8DY7 - chains D and E of the 11 polymer chains in the assembly; structure by electron microscopy, 3.18 A resolution.

[Chain D]
Name: DNA-directed RNA polymerase subunit beta'
Organism: Streptomyces venezuelae
Notes: EC 2.7.7.6
Reference sequence: F2RIS6 (F2RIS6_STRVP); residues 2-1299 here = UniProt positions 2-1299
Sequence (1298 residues; row label = number of the first residue in the row):
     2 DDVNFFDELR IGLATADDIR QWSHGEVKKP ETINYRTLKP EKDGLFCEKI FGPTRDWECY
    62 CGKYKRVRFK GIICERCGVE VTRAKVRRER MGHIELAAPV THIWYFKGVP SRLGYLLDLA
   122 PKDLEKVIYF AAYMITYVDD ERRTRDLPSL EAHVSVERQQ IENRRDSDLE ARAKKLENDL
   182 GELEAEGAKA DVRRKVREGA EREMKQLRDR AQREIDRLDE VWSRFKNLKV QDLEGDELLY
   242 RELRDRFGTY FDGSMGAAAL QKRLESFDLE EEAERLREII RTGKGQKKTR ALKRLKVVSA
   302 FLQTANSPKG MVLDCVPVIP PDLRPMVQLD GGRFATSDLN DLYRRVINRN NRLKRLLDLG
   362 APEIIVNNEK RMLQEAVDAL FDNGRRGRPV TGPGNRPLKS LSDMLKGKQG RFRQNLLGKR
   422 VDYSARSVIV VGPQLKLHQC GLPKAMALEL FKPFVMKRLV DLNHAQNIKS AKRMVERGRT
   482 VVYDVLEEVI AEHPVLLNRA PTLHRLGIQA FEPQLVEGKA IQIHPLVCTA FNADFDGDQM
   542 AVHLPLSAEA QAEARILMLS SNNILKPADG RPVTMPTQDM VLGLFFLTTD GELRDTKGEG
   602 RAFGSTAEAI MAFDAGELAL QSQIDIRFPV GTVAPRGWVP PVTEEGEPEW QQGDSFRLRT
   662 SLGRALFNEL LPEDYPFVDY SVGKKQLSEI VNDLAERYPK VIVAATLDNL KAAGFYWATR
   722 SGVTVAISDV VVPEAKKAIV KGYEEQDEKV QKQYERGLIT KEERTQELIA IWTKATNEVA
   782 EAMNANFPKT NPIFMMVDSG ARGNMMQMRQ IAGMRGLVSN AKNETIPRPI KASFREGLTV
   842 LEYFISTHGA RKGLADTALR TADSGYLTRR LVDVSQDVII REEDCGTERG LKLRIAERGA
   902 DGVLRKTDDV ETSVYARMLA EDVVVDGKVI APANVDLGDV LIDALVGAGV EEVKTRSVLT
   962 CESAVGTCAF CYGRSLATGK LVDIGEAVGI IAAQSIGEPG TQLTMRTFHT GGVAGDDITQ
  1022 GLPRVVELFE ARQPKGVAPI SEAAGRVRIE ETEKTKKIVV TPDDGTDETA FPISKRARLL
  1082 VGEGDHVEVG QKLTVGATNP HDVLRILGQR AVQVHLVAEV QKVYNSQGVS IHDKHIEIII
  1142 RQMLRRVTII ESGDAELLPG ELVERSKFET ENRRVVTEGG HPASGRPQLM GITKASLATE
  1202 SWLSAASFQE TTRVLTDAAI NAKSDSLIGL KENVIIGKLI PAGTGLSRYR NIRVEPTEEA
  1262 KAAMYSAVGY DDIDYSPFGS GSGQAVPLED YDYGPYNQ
Not modelled in the structure: 1007-1017, 1266-1299
Sequence notes: conflict Asp-2 (Leu in F2RIS6)
Ion coordination: Zn2+ site 1: Cys-60, Cys-62, Cys-75, Cys-78; Mg2+ near Asp-537 (its only coordinating residue here); Zn2+ site 2: Cys-886, Cys-962, Cys-969, Cys-972

[Chain E]
Name: DNA-directed RNA polymerase subunit omega
Organism: Streptomyces venezuelae
Notes: EC 2.7.7.6
Reference sequence: F2RCK7 (F2RCK7_STRVP); numbering as in UniProt (aligned over 1-90)
Sequence (90 residues; row label = number of the first residue in the row):
     1 VSSSITAPEG IINPPIDELL EATDSKYSLV IYAAKRARQI NAYYSQLGEG LLEYVGPLVD
    61 THVHEKPLSI ALREINAGLL TSEAIEGPAQ
Not modelled in the structure: 1-8, 86-90
Sequence notes: conflict Val-1 (Met in F2RCK7)

[Interface between chain D and chain E]
Contacting residue pairs - 59 pairs, chain D then chain E:
  Arg-459(D) / His-64(E)
  Asp-462(D) / His-64(E)  salt bridge
  Val-490(D) / Lys-66(E)  hydrogen bond (backbone-side chain)
  Ala-492(D) / Lys-66(E)  hydrogen bond (backbone-side chain)
  Glu-493(D) / Glu-9(E)
  Glu-493(D) / Gly-10(E)
  Glu-493(D) / Ser-69(E)  hydrogen bond
  Pro-495(D) / Ile-11(E)
  Glu-513(D) / Ile-11(E)
  Glu-550(D) / Ala-34(E)
  Glu-550(D) / Arg-38(E)  salt bridge
  Gln-552(D) / Leu-68(E)
  Ala-553(D) / Leu-68(E)
  Glu-554(D) / Val-30(E)
  Arg-556(D) / Gly-10(E)
  Arg-556(D) / Ile-11(E)
  Arg-556(D) / Asn-13(E)  hydrogen bond (side chain-backbone)
  Arg-556(D) / Ser-69(E)  hydrogen bond
  Arg-556(D) / Leu-72(E)
  Ile-557(D) / Ile-16(E)  hydrophobic
  Ile-557(D) / Lys-26(E)
  Leu-558(D) / Lys-26(E)
  Leu-558(D) / Tyr-27(E)  hydrophobic
  Leu-560(D) / Ile-11(E)  hydrophobic
  Ser-562(D) / Ile-12(E)
  Pro-700(D) / Asp-17(E)
  Lys-701(D) / Ile-16(E)
  Lys-701(D) / Asp-17(E)
  Val-702(D) / Pro-15(E)  hydrophobic
  Asp-984(D) / Ser-25(E)
  Asp-984(D) / Tyr-27(E)
  Glu-987(D) / Tyr-27(E)
  Gly-1244(D) / Tyr-27(E)
  Thr-1245(D) / Tyr-27(E)
  Thr-1245(D) / Ile-31(E)
  Tyr-1250(D) / Tyr-27(E)  hydrophobic
  Tyr-1250(D) / Ile-31(E)
  Asn-1252(D) / Ala-84(E)
  Asn-1252(D) / Ile-85(E)
  Ile-1253(D) / Lys-35(E)
  Ile-1253(D) / Ser-82(E)
  Ile-1253(D) / Glu-83(E)
  Ile-1253(D) / Ile-85(E)
  Arg-1254(D) / Thr-81(E)
  Arg-1254(D) / Ser-82(E)
  Arg-1254(D) / Glu-83(E)  salt bridge
  Val-1255(D) / Tyr-32(E)  hydrophobic
  Val-1255(D) / Lys-35(E)
  Val-1255(D) / Gln-39(E)  hydrogen bond (backbone-side chain)
  Val-1255(D) / Thr-81(E)
  Glu-1256(D) / Leu-80(E)
  Glu-1256(D) / Thr-81(E)  hydrogen bond (backbone-backbone)
  Pro-1257(D) / Val-55(E)  hydrophobic
  Pro-1257(D) / Leu-58(E)  hydrophobic
  Pro-1257(D) / Leu-79(E)
  Pro-1257(D) / Leu-80(E)  hydrophobic
  Thr-1258(D) / Leu-79(E)  hydrogen bond (backbone-backbone)
  Thr-1258(D) / Thr-81(E)
  Ala-1261(D) / Leu-79(E)  hydrophobic
Other interface residues (no listed pair), chain D (42 interface residues in all): His-439, Leu-463, Glu-489, His-494, Ser-548, Ala-549, Gly-986, Arg-1251, Lys-1262, Met-1265
Other interface residues (no listed pair), chain E (38 interface residues in all): Pro-14, Ser-28, Leu-29, Arg-36, Ala-37, Pro-57

[Summary]
42 residues of chain D face 38 of chain E across their interface; the contacts include 8 hydrogen bonds and 3
salt bridges. Polar pairs include Asp-462(D)/His-64(E), Glu-550(D)/Arg-38(E) and Arg-1254(D)/Glu-83(E). The
Zn2+ site 1 is built by Cys-60(D), Cys-62(D), Cys-75(D) and Cys-78(D).
Here chain D is DNA-directed RNA polymerase subunit beta' and chain E is DNA-directed RNA polymerase subunit
omega, both from Streptomyces venezuelae. Entry 8DY7 (Streptomyces venezuelae RNAP transcription open promoter
complex with WhiA and WhiB transcription factors) was determined by electron microscopy (same publication as
8DY9).
